PDB entry 7D3R | electron microscopy, 3.49 A resolution | chains 3 and 4 of the 6 polymer chains in the assembly

Chain 3:
Name: A/wh/cha/09 VP3
Organism: Foot-and-mouth disease virus
Sequence (221 residues; numbered 1 to 221; the number before each row is that of its first residue):
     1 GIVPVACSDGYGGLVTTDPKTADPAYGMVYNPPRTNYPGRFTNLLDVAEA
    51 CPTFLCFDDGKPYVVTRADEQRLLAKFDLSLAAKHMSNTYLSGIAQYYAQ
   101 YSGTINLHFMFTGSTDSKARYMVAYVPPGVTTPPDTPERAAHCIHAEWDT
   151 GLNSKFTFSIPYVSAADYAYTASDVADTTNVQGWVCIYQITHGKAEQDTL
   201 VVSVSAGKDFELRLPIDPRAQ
Not modelled in the structure: 221

Chain 4:
Name: A/wh/cha/09 VP4
Organism: Foot-and-mouth disease virus
Sequence (85 residues; numbered 1 to 85; the number before each row is that of its first residue):
     1 GAGQSSPATGSQNQSGNTGSIINNYYMQQYQNSMDTQLGDNAISGGSNEG
    51 STDTTSSHTTNTQNNDWFSKLASSAFTGLFGALLA
Not modelled in the structure: 1-14, 40-64, 85

Interface between chain 3 and chain 4:
Contacting residue pairs (40; chain 3 residue first):
  T17(3) - N17(4)  hydrogen bond (backbone-side chain)
  P19(3) - N17(4)
  P19(3) - T18(4)
  P19(3) - G19(4)
  T21(3) - Q31(4)
  A22(3) - Q31(4)  hydrogen bond (backbone-side chain)
  P24(3) - Y26(4)  hydrophobic
  P24(3) - Y30(4)
  P24(3) - Q31(4)
  Y26(3) - Y30(4)
  M28(3) - Q29(4)
  V29(3) - S33(4)
  V29(3) - M34(4)  hydrogen bond (backbone-backbone)
  Y30(3) - M34(4)  hydrophobic
  Y30(3) - T36(4)
  N31(3) - S33(4)  hydrogen bond
  N31(3) - M34(4)  hydrogen bond (backbone-backbone)
  N31(3) - D35(4)  hydrogen bond
  N31(3) - T36(4)
  P32(3) - T36(4)
  P33(3) - T36(4)
  P33(3) - Q37(4)
  P33(3) - L38(4)  hydrophobic
  R34(3) - D35(4)  salt bridge
  T35(3) - Q37(4)  hydrogen bond
  T35(3) - L38(4)
  Y37(3) - N65(4)
  G39(3) - F68(4)
  R40(3) - D66(4)
  R40(3) - W67(4)  hydrogen bond (backbone-backbone)
  R40(3) - F68(4)  hydrogen bond (backbone-backbone)
  F41(3) - F68(4)  hydrophobic
  T42(3) - D66(4)  hydrogen bond
  D46(3) - F68(4)
  D46(3) - S69(4)  hydrogen bond
  D46(3) - A72(4)
  V47(3) - F68(4)  hydrophobic
  E49(3) - A72(4)
  C51(3) - F68(4)  hydrophobic
  N153(3) - F80(4)
Interface residues without a listed pair, chain 3 (30 interface residues in all): D18, K20, D23, G27, N36, A50
Interface residues without a listed pair, chain 4 (23 interface residues in all): S20, N24, L71

In short:
30 residues of chain 3 face 23 of chain 4 across their interface; the contacts include 11 hydrogen bonds and 1
salt bridge. Polar contacts include R34(3)-D35(4), T17(3)-N17(4) and A22(3)-Q31(4).
Here chain 3 is A/wh/cha/09 VP3 and chain 4 is A/wh/cha/09 VP4, both from Foot-and-mouth disease virus. Entry
7D3R (Foot and mouth disease virus A/wh/cha/09-bound the single chain fragme antibody R50) was determined by
electron microscopy, deposited together with 7D3K, 7D3L and 7D3M.
